7AAV - chains Z and N of the 17 polymer chains in the assembly; structure by electron microscopy, 4.20 A resolution (low resolution: residue-level contacts below are approximate; hydrogen-bond / salt-bridge calls are withheld).

# Chain Z
Molecule: MINX M3 pre-mRNA
Sequence (230 nucleotides; numbered 1 to 230; the number before each row is that of its first residue):
     1 GGGAGACGGAAUUCGAGCUCGCCCACUCUUGGAUCGGAAACCCGUCGGCC
    51 UCCGAACGGUAAGAGCCUAGCAUGUAGAACUGGUUACCUGCAGCCCAAGC
   101 UUGCUGCACGUCUAGGGCGCAGUAGUCCAGGGUUUCCUUGAUGAUGUCAU
   151 ACUUAUCCUGUCCCUUUUUUUUCCACAGCUCGCGGUUGAGGACAAACUCU
   201 UCGCGGUCUUUCCAGUGGGGAUCCAAUAUC
Unresolved in the structure: 1-49, 79-230

# Chain N
Name: Zinc finger matrin-type protein 2
Source organism: Homo sapiens
UniProt: Q96NC0 (ZMAT2_HUMAN); residue numbers follow UniProt; this construct covers 1-199
Chain sequence (199 residues; row label = number of the first residue in the row):
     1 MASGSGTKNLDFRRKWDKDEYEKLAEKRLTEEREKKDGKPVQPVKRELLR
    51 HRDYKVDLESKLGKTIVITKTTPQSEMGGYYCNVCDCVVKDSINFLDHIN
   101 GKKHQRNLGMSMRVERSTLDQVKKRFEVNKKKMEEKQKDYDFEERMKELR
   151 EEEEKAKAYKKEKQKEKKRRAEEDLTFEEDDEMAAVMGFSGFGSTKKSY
Unresolved in the structure: 1-78, 135-199
UniProt features mapped onto this chain:
  - zinc finger: Tyr-80 to His-104 (Matrin-type)
  - modified residue: Ala-2 (N-acetylalanine)
  - cross-link (Glycyl lysine isopeptide (Lys-Gly)): Lys-8 (interchain with G-Cter in SUMO2), Lys-36 (interchain with G-Cter in SUMO2), Lys-39 (interchain with G-Cter in SUMO2), Lys-45 (interchain with G-Cter in SUMO2), Lys-55 (interchain with G-Cter in SUMO2), Lys-61 (interchain with G-Cter in SUMO2), Lys-64 (interchain with G-Cter in SUMO2), Lys-70 (interchain with G-Cter in SUMO2), Lys-102 (interchain with G-Cter in SUMO2), Lys-123 (interchain with G-Cter in SUMO2)

# How chain Z and chain N interact
Pairs across the interface (6; chain Z residue first):
  C66(Z) with Val-88(N)
  C67(Z) with Asn-94(N)
  U68(Z) with Asp-97(N); Gly-101(N); Lys-102(N)
  A69(Z) with Gly-101(N)
Other interface residues (no listed pair), chain N (6 interface residues in all): His-98

# Overview
4 residues of chain Z and 6 residues of chain N are in contact.
Chain Z is MINX M3 pre-mRNA and chain N is Zinc finger matrin-type protein 2 (Homo sapiens); the structure,
Human pre-Bact-2 spliceosome core structure, was determined by electron microscopy, deposited together with
7ABF and 7ABH.
